Entry 1FFU (X-ray diffraction, 2.35 A resolution); this record covers chains A and C of the 6 polymer chains in the assembly.

# Chain A
Protein: Cuts, iron-sulfur protein of carbon monoxide dehydrogenase
Source organism: Hydrogenophaga pseudoflava
Reference sequence: P19915 (DCMS_HYDPS); residues 1-163 here = UniProt positions 1-163
Sequence (163 residues; each row starts with the number of its first residue):
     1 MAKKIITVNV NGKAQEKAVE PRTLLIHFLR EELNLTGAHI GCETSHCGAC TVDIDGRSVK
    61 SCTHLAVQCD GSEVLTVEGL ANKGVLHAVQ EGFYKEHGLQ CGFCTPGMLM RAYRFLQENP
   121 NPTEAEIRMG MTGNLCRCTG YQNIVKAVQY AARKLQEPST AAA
Not modelled in the structure: 1-2, 158-163
Differences from the reference sequence: conflict Gln90 (Arg in P19915)
Bound ions: 2Fe-2S cluster Fe site 1: Cys42, Cys47, Cys50, Cys62; 2Fe-2S cluster Fe site 2: Cys101, Cys104, Cys136, Cys138
Ligand contacts:
  - FAD (flavin-adenine dinucleotide): Thr44, Ser45, His46
  - 2Fe-2S cluster (FES), molecule 1: His39, Ile40, Gly41, Cys42, Ser45, His46, Cys47, Gly48, Cys50, Lys60, Cys62
  - 2Fe-2S cluster (FES), molecule 2: Leu99, Gln100, Cys101, Gly102, Phe103, Cys104, Cys136, Arg137, Cys138, Thr139
Swiss-Prot annotation at these positions:
  - binding site ([2Fe-2S] cluster): Cys42, Cys47, Cys50, Cys62, Cys101, Cys104, Cys136, Cys138

# Chain C
Protein: Cutm, flavoprotein of carbon monoxide dehydrogenase
Source organism: Hydrogenophaga pseudoflava
Reference sequence: P19914 (DCMM_HYDPS); residues 1-287 here = UniProt positions 1-287
Sequence (287 residues; row label = number of the first residue in the row):
     1 MIPPRFEYHA PKSVGEAVAL LGQLGSDAKL LAGGHSLLPM MKLRFAQPEH LIDINRIPEL
    61 RGIREEGSTV VIGAMTVEND LISSPIVQAR LPLLAEAAKL IADPQVRNRG TIGGDIAHGD
   121 PGNDHPALSI AVEAHFVLEG PNGRRTVPAD GFFLGTYMTL LEENEVMVEI RVPAFAAGTG
   181 WAYEKLKRKT GDWATAGCAV VMRKSGGTVS HIRIALTNVA PTALRAEAAE AALLGKAFTK
   241 EAVQAAADAA IAICEPAEDL RGDADYKTAM AGQMVKRALN AAWARCA
Differences from the reference sequence: conflict Asp120 (His in P19914), Ala177 (Gln in P19914), Gly207 (Asn in P19914), Ala226 (Arg in P19914), Ala228 (Gly in P19914), Ala229 (Gly in P19914), Glu230 (Arg in P19914), Ala231 (Ser in P19914), Ala232 (Arg in P19914)
Ligand contacts: FAD (flavin-adenine dinucleotide): Lys29, Leu30, Leu31, Ala32, Gly33, Gly34, His35, Ser36, Leu37, Ile54, Ala74, Leu100, Ile101, Ala102, Val106, Arg109, Gly110, Thr111, Gly113, Gly114, Asp115, Ala117, His118, Asn123, Asp124, Leu161, Glu165, Val166, Met167, Lys185, Gly191, Asp192, Trp193
Swiss-Prot annotation at these positions:
  - binding site (FAD): Ala32 to Ser36, Thr111 to Asp115

# Interface between chain A and chain C
Pairs across the interface (48):
  Pro21(A) with Phe6(C); Tyr8(C), hydrophobic
  Arg22(A) with Pro3(C), hydrogen bond (side chain-backbone); Pro4(C); Arg5(C); Phe6(C)
  Leu24(A) with Met1(C); Pro3(C), hydrophobic; Lys42(C)
  His27(A) with Ile2(C)
  Ile40(A) with Met1(C), hydrophobic
  Cys42(A) with Met1(C)
  Glu43(A) with Met1(C); Lys42(C)
  Ser45(A) with Pro39(C)
  Thr51(A) with Gln105(C), hydrogen bond
  Arg57(A) with Val77(C); Asp80(C), salt bridge; Asn108(C)
  Ser58(A) with Gln105(C); Asn108(C), hydrogen bond (backbone-side chain)
  Val59(A) with Arg109(C)
  Lys60(A) with Asp103(C), salt bridge; Gln105(C)
  Cys62(A) with Lys42(C), hydrogen bond (backbone-side chain)
  Thr63(A) with Gly34(C); His35(C); Leu38(C)
  His64(A) with Arg109(C)
  Leu65(A) with Phe6(C), hydrophobic
  Val67(A) with Tyr8(C), hydrophobic
  Gln68(A) with Tyr8(C); Leu31(C); Asp53(C), hydrogen bond; Asn55(C); Arg56(C), hydrogen bond (backbone-side chain); Arg109(C)
  Asp70(A) with Arg56(C), hydrogen bond (backbone-side chain)
  Arg111(A) with Pro104(C); Gln105(C)
  Met129(A) with Thr190(C)
  Gly130(A) with Pro104(C)
  Thr132(A) with Asp103(C); Pro104(C); Thr190(C)
  Gly133(A) with Asp103(C); Gln105(C)
  Asn134(A) with Gln105(C)
Also at the interface, not in a pair above, chain A (29 interface residues in all): Lys4, Ile26, Leu135
Also at the interface, not in a pair above, chain C (28 interface residues in all): Leu43, Arg44, Val106, Lys189

# Overview
29 residues of chain A face 28 of chain C across their interface; the contacts include 7 hydrogen bonds and 2
salt bridges. Among the polar pairs are Arg57(A)-Asp80(C), Lys60(A)-Asp103(C) and Arg22(A)-Pro3(C).
Flavin-adenine dinucleotide is bound between chain A and chain C.
Here chain A is Cuts, iron-sulfur protein of carbon monoxide dehydrogenase and chain C is Cutm, flavoprotein
of carbon monoxide dehydrogenase, both from Hydrogenophaga pseudoflava. Entry 1FFU (Carbon monoxide
dehydrogenase from hydrogenophaga pseudoflava which lacks the mo-pyranopterin moiety of the molybdenum
cofactor) was determined by X-ray diffraction together with 1FFV from the same study.
